Entry 8RNB (electron microscopy, 3.31 A resolution); this record covers chains G and C of the 5 polymer chains in the assembly.

== Chain G ==
Name: Acidic leucine-rich nuclear phosphoprotein 32 family member A
From: Homo sapiens
Reference sequence: P39687 (AN32A_HUMAN); residues 1-249 here = UniProt positions 1-249
Sequence (275 residues; numbered -25 to 249; the number before each row is that of its first residue; numbers below 1 keep their minus sign (Met-25 is residue -25)):
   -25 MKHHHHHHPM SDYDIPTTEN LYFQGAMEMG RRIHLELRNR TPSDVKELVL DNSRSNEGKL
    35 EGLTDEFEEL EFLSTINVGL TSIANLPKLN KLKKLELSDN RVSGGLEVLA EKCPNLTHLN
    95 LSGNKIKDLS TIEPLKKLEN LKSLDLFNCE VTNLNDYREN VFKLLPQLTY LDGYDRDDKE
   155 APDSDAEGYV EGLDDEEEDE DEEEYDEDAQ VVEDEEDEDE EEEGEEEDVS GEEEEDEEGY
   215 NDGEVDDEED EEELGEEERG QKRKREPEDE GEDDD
Unresolved in the structure: -25 to 0, 156-249
Sequence notes: initiating methionine (-25); expression tag (-24 to 0)

== Chain C ==
Name: Polymerase basic protein 2
From: Influenza B virus (B/Memphis/13/2003)
Reference sequence: Q5V8X3 (Q5V8X3_9INFB); residues 1-770 here = UniProt positions 1-770
Sequence (799 residues; each row starts with the number of its first residue):
     1 MTLAKIELLK QLLRDNEAKT VLKQTTVDQY NIIRKFNTSR IEKNPSLRMK WAMCSNFPLA
    61 LTKGDMANRI PLEYKGIQLK TNAEDIGTKG QMCSIAAVTW WNTYGPIGDT EGFERVYESF
   121 FLRKMRLDNA TWGRITFGPV ERVRKRVLLN PLTKEMPPDE ASNVIMEILF PKEAGIPRES
   181 TWIHRELIKE KREKLKGTMI TPIVLAYMLE RELVARRRFL PVAGATSAEF IEMLHCLQGE
   241 NWRQIYHPGG NKLTESRSQS MIVACRKIIR RSIVASNPLE LAVEIANKTV IDTEPLKSCL
   301 AAIDGGDVAC DIIRAALGLK IRQRQRFGRL ELKRISGRGF KNDEEILIGN GTIQKIGIWD
   361 GEEEFHVRCG ECRGILKKSK MKLEKLLINS AKKEDMRDLI ILCMVFSQDT RMFQGVRGEI
   421 NFLNRAGQLL SPMYQLQRYF LNRSNDLFDQ WGYEESPKAS ELHGINESMN ASDYTLKGVV
   481 VTRNVIDDFS STETEKVSIT KNLSLIKRTG EVIMGANDVS ELESQAQLMI TYDTPKMWEM
   541 GTTKELVQNT YQWVLKNLVT LKAQFLLGKE DMFQWDAFEA FESIIPQKMA GQYSGFARAV
   601 LKQMRDQEVM KTDQFIKLLP FCFSPPKLRS NGEPYQFLKL VLKGGGENFI EVRKGSPLFS
   661 YNPQTEVLTI CGRMMSLKGK IEDEERNRSM GNAVLAGFLV SGKYDPDLGD FKTIEELEKL
   721 KPGEKANILL YQGKPVKVVK RKRYSALSND ISQGIKRQRM TVESMGWALS GWSHPQFEKG
   781 GGSGGGSGGS AWSHPQFEK
Unresolved in the structure: 1-540, 679-799
Sequence notes: expression tag (771-799)

== Interface between chain G and chain C ==
Pairs across the interface - 6 pairs, chain G then chain C:
  Arg12(G) - Val609(C)
  Asn26(G) - Gln664(C)  hydrogen bond (side chain-backbone)
  Ile50(G) - Gln664(C)
  Glu154(G) - Lys639(C)  salt bridge
  Glu154(G) - Arg653(C)  salt bridge
  Ala155(G) - Arg653(C)
Also at the interface, not in a pair above, chain G (6 interface residues in all): Asp25
Also at the interface, not in a pair above, chain C (5 interface residues in all): Glu651

== Overview ==
Chain G and chain C form an interface of 6 and 5 residues respectively, with 1 hydrogen bond and 2 salt
bridges. Polar pairs include Glu154(G)-Lys639(C), Glu154(G)-Arg653(C) and Asn26(G)-Gln664(C).
Chain G is Acidic leucine-rich nuclear phosphoprotein 32 family member A (Homo sapiens) and chain C is
Polymerase basic protein 2 (Influenza B virus (B/Memphis/13/2003)); the structure, Influenza B polymerase,
encapsidase plus 627(R) / human ANP32A (from "Influenza B polymerase apo-trimer" | Local ..., was determined
by electron microscopy together with 8RN1, 8RN2, 8RN3, 8RN4, 8RN5, 8RN6 and 5 further entries from the same
study.
